1K8D - chains A and P of the 3 polymer chains in the assembly; structure by X-ray diffraction, 2.30 A resolution.

== Chain A ==
Molecule: QA-2 antigen
Source organism: Mus musculus
Notes: fragment: extracellular alpha-1, extracellular alpha-2, extracellular alpha-3
Reference sequence: P14429 (HA17_MOUSE); residues 1-274 here correspond to UniProt positions 22-295 (UniProt number = residue number + 21)
Sequence (274 residues; each row starts with the number of its first residue):
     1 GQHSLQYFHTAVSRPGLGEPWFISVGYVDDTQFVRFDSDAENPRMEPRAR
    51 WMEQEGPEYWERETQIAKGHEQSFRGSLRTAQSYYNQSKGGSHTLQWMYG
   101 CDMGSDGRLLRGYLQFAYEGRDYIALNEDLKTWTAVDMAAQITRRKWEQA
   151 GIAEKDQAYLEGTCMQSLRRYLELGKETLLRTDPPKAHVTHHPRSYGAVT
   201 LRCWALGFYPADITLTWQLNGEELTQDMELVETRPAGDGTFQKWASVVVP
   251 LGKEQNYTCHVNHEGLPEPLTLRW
Disulfides: C101-C164, C203-C259
UniProt features mapped onto this chain:
  - glycosylation (N-linked (GlcNAc...) asparagine): N86, N256

== Chain P ==
Molecule: 60S ribosomal protein
Reference sequence: P14118 (RL19_HUMANX); residues 1-9 here correspond to UniProt positions 137-145 (UniProt number = residue number + 136)
Sequence (9 residues; each row starts with the number of its first residue):
     1 ILMEHIHKL

== Interface between chain A and chain P ==
Pairs across the interface (45; chain A residue first):
  Y7(A) with I1(P), hydrogen bond (side chain-backbone); L2(P), hydrophobic
  H9(A) with L2(P)
  Y59(A) with I1(P), hydrophobic
  R62(A) with E4(P), salt bridge
  E63(A) with I1(P); L2(P), hydrogen bond (side chain-backbone)
  I66(A) with M3(P); E4(P)
  A67(A) with L2(P)
  H70(A) with M3(P), hydrogen bond (side chain-backbone); H5(P)
  S73(A) with I6(P)
  S77(A) with H7(P); K8(P); L9(P), hydrogen bond (side chain-backbone)
  T80(A) with L9(P)
  A81(A) with L9(P), hydrophobic
  Y84(A) with L9(P), hydrogen bond (side chain-backbone)
  W97(A) with M3(P), hydrophobic; H5(P); H7(P)
  Y99(A) with L2(P); M3(P), hydrogen bond (side chain-backbone)
  L114(A) with M3(P), hydrophobic; H7(P)
  F116(A) with H7(P)
  Y123(A) with L9(P), hydrophobic
  T143(A) with L9(P), hydrogen bond (side chain-backbone)
  K146(A) with L9(P), hydrogen bond (side chain-backbone)
  W147(A) with H7(P); K8(P), hydrogen bond (side chain-backbone)
  I152(A) with I6(P); H7(P)
  K155(A) with H5(P), hydrogen bond (backbone-side chain)
  D156(A) with M3(P); H5(P); H7(P), salt bridge
  Y159(A) with I1(P), hydrogen bond (side chain-backbone); L2(P); M3(P), hydrophobic; H5(P)
  T163(A) with I1(P)
  S167(A) with I1(P), hydrogen bond (side chain-backbone)
  Y171(A) with I1(P), hydrogen bond (side chain-backbone)
Interface residues without a listed pair, chain A (33 interface residues in all): L5, S24, M45, L95, W133

== In short ==
Chain A and chain P form an interface of 33 and 9 residues respectively; the contacts include 13 hydrogen
bonds and 2 salt bridges. Polar contacts include R62(A)-E4(P), D156(A)-H7(P) and Y7(A)-I1(P).
Here chain A is QA-2 antigen (Mus musculus) and chain P is 60S ribosomal protein. Entry 1K8D (crystal
structure of the non-classical MHC class Ib Qa-2 complexed with a self peptide) was determined by X-ray
diffraction.
